9B7X - chains C and D of the 8 polymer chains in the assembly; structure by electron microscopy, 2.76 A resolution.

[Chain C (and D)]
Name: Capsid protein VP1
From: Adeno-associated virus
Notes: chain D of this document is another copy of the same molecule, construct and numbering; everything in this record applies to it too
UniProt: Q6JC40 (Q6JC40_9VIRU); numbering as in UniProt (aligned over 1-736)
Amino-acid sequence (736 residues; row label = number of the first residue in the row):
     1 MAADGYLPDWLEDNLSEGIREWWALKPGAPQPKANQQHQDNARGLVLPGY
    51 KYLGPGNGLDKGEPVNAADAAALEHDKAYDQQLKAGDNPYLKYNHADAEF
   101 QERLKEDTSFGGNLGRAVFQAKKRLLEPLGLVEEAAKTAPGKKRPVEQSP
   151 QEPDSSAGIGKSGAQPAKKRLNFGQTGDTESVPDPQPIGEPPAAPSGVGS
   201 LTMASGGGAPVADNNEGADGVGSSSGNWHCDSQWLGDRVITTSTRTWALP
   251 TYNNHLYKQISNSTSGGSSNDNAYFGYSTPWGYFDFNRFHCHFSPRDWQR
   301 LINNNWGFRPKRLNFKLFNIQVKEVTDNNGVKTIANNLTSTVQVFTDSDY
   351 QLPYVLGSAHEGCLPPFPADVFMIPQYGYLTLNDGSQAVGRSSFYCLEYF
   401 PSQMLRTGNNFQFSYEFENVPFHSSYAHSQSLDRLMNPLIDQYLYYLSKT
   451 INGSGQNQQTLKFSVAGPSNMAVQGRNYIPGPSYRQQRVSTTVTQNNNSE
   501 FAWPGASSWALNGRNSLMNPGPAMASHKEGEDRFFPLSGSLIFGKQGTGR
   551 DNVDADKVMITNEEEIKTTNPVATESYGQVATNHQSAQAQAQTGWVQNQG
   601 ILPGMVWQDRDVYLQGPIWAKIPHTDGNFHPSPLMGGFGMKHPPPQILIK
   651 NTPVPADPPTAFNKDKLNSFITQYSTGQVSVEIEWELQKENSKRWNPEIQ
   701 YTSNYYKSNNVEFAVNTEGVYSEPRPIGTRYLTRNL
Disordered / not traced: 1-218, 656-667 (chain D: 1-238, 296-306, 436-474, 689-736)
Bound ions: Ca2+: Asn562, Glu565
What the authors report for this chain:
  - conformationally variable residues (side-chain flip): Asn704 to Lys707

[How chain C and chain D interact]
Residue-residue contacts (113; chain C residue first):
  Gly220(C) - Arg406(D)  hydrogen bond (backbone-side chain)
  Val221(C) - Leu338(D)
  Val221(C) - Thr339(D)
  Val221(C) - Arg406(D)  hydrogen bond (backbone-side chain)
  Gly222(C) - Arg406(D)
  Gly222(C) - Thr407(D)  hydrogen bond (backbone-backbone)
  Gly222(C) - Gly408(D)  hydrogen bond (backbone-backbone)
  Gly222(C) - Asn409(D)
  Ser223(C) - Arg406(D)  hydrogen bond (backbone-side chain)
  Ser223(C) - Asn409(D)  hydrogen bond
  Ser224(C) - Met404(D)  hydrogen bond (side chain-backbone)
  Ser224(C) - Arg406(D)
  Ser224(C) - Asn409(D)  hydrogen bond (backbone-side chain)
  Gly226(C) - Met404(D)
  Asn227(C) - Ser402(D)
  Asn227(C) - Gln403(D)
  Asn227(C) - Met404(D)  hydrogen bond (side chain-backbone)
  Trp228(C) - Gln343(D)
  Trp228(C) - Glu398(D)  hydrogen bond (side chain-backbone)
  Trp228(C) - Phe400(D)
  Trp228(C) - Pro401(D)
  Trp228(C) - Ser402(D)  hydrogen bond (backbone-backbone)
  Trp228(C) - Met404(D)
  Cys230(C) - Glu398(D)
  Cys230(C) - Tyr399(D)
  Cys230(C) - Phe400(D)
  Cys230(C) - Pro401(D)
  Asp231(C) - Tyr399(D)
  Ser232(C) - Tyr399(D)  hydrogen bond
  Ala248(C) - Pro655(D)  hydrophobic
  Ala248(C) - Leu667(D)  hydrophobic
  Pro250(C) - Pro658(D)  hydrophobic
  Pro250(C) - Pro659(D)
  Thr251(C) - Thr660(D)
  Tyr252(C) - Thr660(D)
  Tyr252(C) - Phe662(D)
  Asp297(C) - Tyr399(D)  hydrogen bond
  Phe318(C) - Met404(D)  hydrophobic
  Asn319(C) - Thr341(D)
  Asn319(C) - Met404(D)
  Asn319(C) - Arg406(D)
  Ile320(C) - Arg406(D)  hydrogen bond (backbone-side chain)
  Gln321(C) - Thr339(D)  hydrogen bond (side chain-backbone)
  Gln321(C) - Ser340(D)
  Gln321(C) - Val654(D)
  Lys323(C) - Asn337(D)
  Lys323(C) - Val654(D)
  Val331(C) - Asn328(D)
  Lys332(C) - Asp657(D)  salt bridge
  Asn336(C) - Asn337(D)  hydrogen bond
  Asn336(C) - Leu338(D)
  Asn336(C) - Thr339(D)  hydrogen bond
  Leu338(C) - Thr339(D)
  Glu361(C) - Lys664(D)
  Gly362(C) - Phe662(D)
  Phe367(C) - Tyr257(D)  hydrophobic
  Phe367(C) - Phe394(D)  hydrophobic
  Phe367(C) - Cys396(D)  hydrophobic
  Pro368(C) - Cys396(D)
  Pro368(C) - Glu398(D)
  Ala369(C) - Tyr257(D)  hydrophobic
  Ala369(C) - Glu398(D)
  Asp370(C) - Lys666(D)  salt bridge
  Val371(C) - Lys666(D)
  Val371(C) - Leu667(D)  hydrogen bond (backbone-backbone)
  Met373(C) - Pro659(D)
  Met373(C) - Ala661(D)
  Met373(C) - Phe662(D)
  Met373(C) - Asn663(D)
  Ile374(C) - Phe662(D)
  Pro375(C) - Phe662(D)  hydrophobic
  Thr407(C) - Thr339(D)
  Thr407(C) - Arg406(D)  hydrogen bond (backbone-side chain)
  Tyr674(C) - Pro655(D)  hydrogen bond (side chain-backbone)
  Tyr674(C) - Ala656(D)
  Tyr674(C) - Asp657(D)  hydrogen bond (side chain-backbone)
  Tyr674(C) - Pro658(D)
  Thr676(C) - Val654(D)
  Thr676(C) - Pro655(D)
  Gln678(C) - Met404(D)
  Gln678(C) - Thr652(D)
  Asn704(C) - Gly390(D)
  Tyr705(C) - Val389(D)
  Tyr705(C) - Arg391(D)
  Tyr706(C) - Ala388(D)
  Tyr706(C) - Val389(D)
  Tyr706(C) - Gly390(D)  hydrogen bond (backbone-backbone)
  Lys707(C) - Asp384(D)  salt bridge
  Lys707(C) - Gln387(D)
  Lys707(C) - Ala388(D)
  Lys707(C) - Val389(D)
  Ser708(C) - Gln387(D)
  Ser708(C) - Ala388(D)  hydrogen bond (backbone-backbone)
  Asn709(C) - Gln259(D)  hydrogen bond (backbone-side chain)
  Asn709(C) - Phe275(D)
  Asn709(C) - Gln387(D)  hydrogen bond
  Asn710(C) - Gln259(D)
  Val711(C) - Phe275(D)  hydrophobic
  Val711(C) - Tyr277(D)
  Val711(C) - Ala388(D)  hydrophobic
  Ala714(C) - Tyr277(D)
  Ala714(C) - Phe394(D)  hydrophobic
  Val715(C) - Tyr257(D)
  Val715(C) - Gln259(D)
  Val715(C) - Tyr277(D)
  Val715(C) - Phe394(D)  hydrophobic
  Asn716(C) - Lys258(D)
  Asn716(C) - Gln259(D)  hydrogen bond (backbone-backbone)
  Thr717(C) - Lys258(D)
  Thr717(C) - Gln259(D)
  Gly719(C) - Tyr257(D)
  Gly719(C) - Lys258(D)
  Gly719(C) - Lys666(D)  hydrogen bond (backbone-side chain)
Interface residues without a listed pair, chain C (64 interface residues in all): His229, Thr246, Leu249, Ser294, Val325, Ile334, Phe372, Gln376, Gly408, Ser703, Phe713, Glu718
Interface residues without a listed pair, chain D (53 interface residues in all): His255, Leu256, Thr264, Asn329, Ser392, Pro653, Phe670, Ile671
From the paper, about this interface:
  - epitope / paratope residues, chain C: Tyr706(C)

[In short]
The interface between chain C and chain D involves 64 residues on one side and 53 on the other; the contacts
include 27 hydrogen bonds and 3 salt bridges. Polar contacts include Lys332(C)-Asp657(D), Asp370(C)-Lys666(D)
and Lys707(C)-Asp384(D). Asn562(C) and Glu565(C) coordinate Ca2+. From the paper: the epitope/paratope residue
Tyr706(C); conformational variability at Asn704(C).
Both chains are Capsid protein VP1 (Adeno-associated virus). Entry 9B7X (Fab3-7 in complex with the capsid of
Adeno-associated virus type 9) was determined by electron microscopy (same publication as 9B6N, 9B6O, 9B6Q,
9B6R, 9B6S, 9B6T and 9 further entries).
